PDB entry 7KRN | electron microscopy, 3.40 A resolution | chains C and D of the 7 polymer chains in the assembly

[Chain C]
Name: Non-structural protein 7
Organism: Severe acute respiratory syndrome coronavirus 2
UniProtKB: P0DTD1 (R1AB_SARS2); residues 1-83 here correspond to UniProt positions 3860-3942 (UniProt number = residue number + 3859)
Chain sequence (88 residues; numbered -4 to 83; the number before each row is that of its first residue; numbers below 1 keep their minus sign (Gly-4 is residue -4)):
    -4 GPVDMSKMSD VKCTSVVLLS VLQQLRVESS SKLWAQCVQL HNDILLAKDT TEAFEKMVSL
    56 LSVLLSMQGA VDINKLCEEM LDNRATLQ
Disordered / not traced: -4 to 0, 76-83
Differences from the reference sequence: expression tag (-4 to 0)

[Chain D]
Name: Non-structural protein 8
Organism: Severe acute respiratory syndrome coronavirus 2
UniProtKB: P0DTD1 (R1AB_SARS2); residues 1-198 here correspond to UniProt positions 3943-4140 (UniProt number = residue number + 3942)
Chain sequence (199 residues; numbered 0 to 198; the number before each row is that of its first residue; numbering starts at 0):
     0 MAIASEFSSL PSYAAFATAQ EAYEQAVANG DSEVVLKKLK KSLNVAKSEF DRDAAMQRKL
    60 EKMADQAMTQ MYKQARSEDK RAKVTSAMQT MLFTMLRKLD NDALNNIINN ARDGCVPLNI
   120 IPLTTAAKLM VVIPDYNTYK NTCDGTTFTY ASALWEIQQV VDADSKIVQL SEISMDNSPN
   180 LAWPLIVTAL RANSAVKLQ
Disordered / not traced: 0-6, 192-198
Differences from the reference sequence: initiating methionine (0)
Small-molecule neighbours: chapso (1N7): Ala66, Met67, Met70

[How chain C and chain D interact]
Residue-residue contacts (52; chain C residue first):
  Lys2(C) - Leu98(D)
  Asp5(C) - Met94(D)
  Asp5(C) - Leu98(D)
  Thr9(C) - Met94(D)
  Thr9(C) - Leu95(D)
  Thr9(C) - Leu98(D)
  Val12(C) - Met87(D)
  Val12(C) - Leu91(D)  hydrophobic
  Leu13(C) - Leu91(D)  hydrophobic
  Ser15(C) - Met87(D)
  Val16(C) - Met87(D)
  Gln19(C) - Val83(D)
  Gln19(C) - Thr84(D)
  Gln19(C) - Met87(D)
  Leu20(C) - Gln88(D)
  Gln31(C) - Ile119(D)
  Phe49(C) - Leu98(D)  hydrophobic
  Phe49(C) - Asn100(D)
  Glu50(C) - Leu122(D)
  Met52(C) - Leu95(D)  hydrophobic
  Met52(C) - Leu103(D)  hydrophobic
  Val53(C) - Ala102(D)  hydrophobic
  Val53(C) - Leu103(D)  hydrophobic
  Ser54(C) - Ile119(D)
  Ser54(C) - Ile120(D)  hydrogen bond (side chain-backbone)
  Ser54(C) - Leu122(D)
  Leu56(C) - Leu95(D)  hydrophobic
  Leu56(C) - Leu103(D)  hydrophobic
  Leu56(C) - Ile106(D)  hydrophobic
  Leu56(C) - Ile107(D)  hydrophobic
  Ser57(C) - Pro116(D)
  Ser57(C) - Asn118(D)  hydrogen bond (side chain-backbone)
  Ser57(C) - Ile119(D)
  Ser57(C) - Ile120(D)  hydrogen bond (side chain-backbone)
  Val58(C) - Ile119(D)  hydrophobic
  Leu59(C) - Leu91(D)  hydrophobic
  Leu60(C) - Ile106(D)  hydrophobic
  Leu60(C) - Ala110(D)  hydrophobic
  Leu60(C) - Val115(D)
  Ser61(C) - Pro116(D)
  Gln63(C) - Val115(D)
  Gln63(C) - Leu117(D)
  Val66(C) - Gln88(D)
  Asn69(C) - Arg111(D)
  Leu71(C) - Phe92(D)  hydrophobic
  Leu71(C) - Arg96(D)
  Cys72(C) - Phe92(D)  hydrophobic
  Cys72(C) - Ile107(D)  hydrophobic
  Cys72(C) - Arg111(D)
  Glu74(C) - Arg96(D)  salt bridge
  Met75(C) - Arg96(D)
  Met75(C) - Arg111(D)
Also at the interface, not in a pair above, chain C (32 interface residues in all): Val6, Leu28, Lys51, Ile68
Also at the interface, not in a pair above, chain D (29 interface residues in all): Thr89, Met90, Lys97, Pro121, Ala150

[Overview]
The interface between chain C and chain D involves 32 residues on one side and 29 on the other; the contacts
include 3 hydrogen bonds and 1 salt bridge. Polar pairs include Glu74(C)-Arg96(D), Ser54(C)-Ile120(D) and
Ser57(C)-Asn118(D). Chain D binds chapso.
Chain C is Non-structural protein 7 and chain D is Non-structural protein 8, both from Severe acute
respiratory syndrome coronavirus 2; the structure, Structure of SARS-CoV-2 backtracked complex bound to nsp13
helicase - nsp13(1)-BTC, was determined by electron microscopy (same publication as 7KRO and 7KRP).
